PDB entry 3L03 | X-ray diffraction, 1.90 A resolution | chains A and C of the 4 polymer chains in the assembly

Chain A:
Name: Estrogen receptor
Organism: Homo sapiens
Reference sequence: P03372 (ESR1_HUMAN); residues 298-550 here = UniProt positions 298-550
Sequence (253 residues; each row starts with the number of its first residue):
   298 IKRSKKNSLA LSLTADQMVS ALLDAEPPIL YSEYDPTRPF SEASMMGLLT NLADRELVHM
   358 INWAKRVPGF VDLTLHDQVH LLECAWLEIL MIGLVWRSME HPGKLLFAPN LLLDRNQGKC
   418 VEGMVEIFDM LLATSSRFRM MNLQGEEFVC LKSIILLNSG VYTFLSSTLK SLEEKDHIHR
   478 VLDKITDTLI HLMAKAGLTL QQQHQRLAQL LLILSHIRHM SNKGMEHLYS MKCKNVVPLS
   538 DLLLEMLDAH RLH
Not modelled in the structure: 298-304, 461-468, 549-550
Construct notes: engineered mutation Ser537 (Tyr in P03372)
Modified positions: Cys530 (s,S-(2-hydroxyethyl)thiocysteine; CME)
Residues lining bound ligands: 4OH ((14beta,15alpha,16alpha,17alpha)-estra-1,3,5(10)-triene-3,15,16,17-tetrol): Met343, Leu346, Thr347, Leu349, Ala350, Glu353, Leu384, Leu387, Met388, Leu391, Arg394, Phe404, Met421, Ile424, Leu428, Gly521, His524, Leu525

Chain C:
Name: Nuclear receptor coactivator 2
Reference sequence: Q15596 (NCOA2_HUMAN); numbering as in UniProt (aligned over 686-698)
Sequence (13 residues; row label = number of the first residue in the row):
   686 KHKILHRLLQ DSS
Not modelled in the structure: 686, 698

How chain A and chain C interact:
Pairs across the interface (23):
  Ile358(A) with Leu690(C), hydrophobic; Leu693(C), hydrophobic; Leu694(C), hydrophobic; Ser697(C)
  Asn359(A) with Ser697(C), hydrogen bond
  Lys362(A) with Leu694(C), hydrogen bond (side chain-backbone); Ser697(C)
  Leu372(A) with His691(C); Leu694(C), hydrophobic; Gln695(C)
  Gln375(A) with Leu694(C)
  Val376(A) with Leu690(C); His691(C); Leu694(C), hydrophobic
  Leu379(A) with Leu694(C), hydrophobic
  Glu380(A) with Lys688(C), salt bridge; Leu690(C)
  Asp538(A) with Ile689(C)
  Leu539(A) with Ile689(C); Leu693(C), hydrophobic
  Glu542(A) with Lys688(C); Ile689(C), hydrogen bond (side chain-backbone)
  Met543(A) with Leu690(C), hydrophobic
Also at the interface, not in a pair above, chain A (13 interface residues in all): Phe367

Overview:
The interface between chain A and chain C involves 13 residues on one side and 8 on the other; the contacts
include 3 hydrogen bonds and 1 salt bridge. Among the polar pairs are Glu380(A)-Lys688(C), Asn359(A)-Ser697(C)
and Lys362(A)-Leu694(C). Ligands of chain A: compound 4OH.
Chain A is Estrogen receptor (Homo sapiens) and chain C is Nuclear receptor coactivator 2; the structure,
Crystal Structure of human Estrogen Receptor alpha Ligand-Binding Domain in complex with a Glucocorticoid
Receptor Interacting ..., was determined by X-ray diffraction.
